Entry 2OQE (X-ray diffraction, 1.60 A resolution); this record covers chains A and B.

== Chain A (and B) ==
Name: Peroxisomal copper amine oxidase
From: Pichia angusta
Notes: EC 1.4.3.6; chain B of this document is another copy of the same molecule, construct and numbering; everything in this record applies to it too
UniProt: P12807 (AMO_PICAN); numbering as in UniProt (aligned over 13-672)
Chain sequence (660 residues; each row starts with the number of its first residue):
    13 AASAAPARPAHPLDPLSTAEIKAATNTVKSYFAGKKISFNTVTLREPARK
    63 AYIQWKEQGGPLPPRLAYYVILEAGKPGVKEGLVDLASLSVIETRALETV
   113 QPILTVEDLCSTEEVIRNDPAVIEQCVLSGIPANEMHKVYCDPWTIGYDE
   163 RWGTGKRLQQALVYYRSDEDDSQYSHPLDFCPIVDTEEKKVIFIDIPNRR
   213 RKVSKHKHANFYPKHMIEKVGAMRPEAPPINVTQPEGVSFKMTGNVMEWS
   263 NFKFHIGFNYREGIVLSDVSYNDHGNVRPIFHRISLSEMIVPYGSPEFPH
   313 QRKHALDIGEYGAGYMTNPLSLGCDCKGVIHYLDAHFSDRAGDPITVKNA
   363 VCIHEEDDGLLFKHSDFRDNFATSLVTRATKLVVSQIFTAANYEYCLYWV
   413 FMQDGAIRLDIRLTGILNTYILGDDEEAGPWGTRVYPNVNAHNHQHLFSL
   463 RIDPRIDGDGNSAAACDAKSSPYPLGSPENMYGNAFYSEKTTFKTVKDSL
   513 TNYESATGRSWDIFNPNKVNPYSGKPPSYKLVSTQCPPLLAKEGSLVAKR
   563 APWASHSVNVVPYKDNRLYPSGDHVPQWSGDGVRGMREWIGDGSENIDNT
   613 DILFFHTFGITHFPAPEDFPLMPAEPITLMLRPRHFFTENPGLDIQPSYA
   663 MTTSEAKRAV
Not modelled in the structure: 13-16 (chain B: 13-15)
Differences from the reference sequence: modified residue (405, 634)
Modified positions: Tyr405 (5-(2-carboxy-2-aminoethyl)-2-hydroxy-1,4-benzoquinone; TPQ); Met634 (methionine sulfoxide; SME)
Cystine bridges: Cys338-Cys364
Bound ions: Cu ion: His456, His458, His624
Small-molecule neighbours:
  - xenon (XE), molecule 1: Leu121, Asp154, Pro155, Trp156, Tyr323, Ala403
  - xenon (XE), molecule 2: Trp156, Ala317, Asp319, Tyr323, Ala402, Ala403, Tyr405
  - xenon (XE), molecule 3: Tyr224, Pro225, Lys226
  - xenon (XE), molecule 4: Ile296, Trp411, Ile419, Arg420, Leu421, Leu641, Leu643
Curated features (UniProtKB/Swiss-Prot):
  - active site: Asp319 (Proton acceptor), Tyr405 (Schiff-base intermediate with substrate)
  - binding site (substrate): Ala317 to Met328, Ala402 to Tyr407
  - binding site (Cu cation): His456, His458, His624
  - binding site (Mn(2+)): Asp465, Asp613, Ile614
  - modified residue: Tyr405 (2',4',5'-topaquinone)
  - glycosylation: Asn243 (N-linked (GlcNAc...) asparagine)
  - mutagenesis: Asp319 (D319E: Strongly reduced activity; D319N: Loss of activity)
From the paper describing this entry:
  - binding site for xenon: Trp156, Pro225, Leu643
  - mutagenesis - L425F: decreased catalytic activity on O2
  - mutagenesis - I622Y, I639F, L643F: unchanged catalytic activity on O2

== How chain A and chain B interact ==
Pairs across the interface (346):
  Val118(A) with Asn382(B)
  Leu121(A) with Phe379(B)
  Cys122(A) with Phe379(B)
  Glu125(A) with Arg380(B), salt bridge
  Tyr152(A) with Arg380(B)
  Cys153(A) with Arg380(B), hydrogen bond (backbone-side chain)
  Asp154(A) with Phe379(B); Arg380(B), salt bridge
  Pro155(A) with Phe379(B)
  Glu162(A) with Tyr494(B), hydrogen bond
  Arg178(A) with Asp378(B), salt bridge; Arg380(B)
  Glu181(A) with Thr665(B); Ser666(B); Lys669(B), salt bridge
  Asp182(A) with Thr664(B); Thr665(B), hydrogen bond (side chain-backbone); Ser666(B), hydrogen bond
  Gln185(A) with Arg380(B)
  Phe223(A) with Leu387(B); Leu655(B), hydrophobic
  Tyr224(A) with Thr385(B); Ser386(B), hydrogen bond (side chain-backbone); Leu387(B), hydrophobic; Met663(B), hydrogen bond (side chain-backbone); Thr664(B)
  Pro225(A) with Pro659(B)
  Met228(A) with Glu651(B); Leu655(B)
  Lys231(A) with Glu651(B), salt bridge
  Val232(A) with His286(B)
  Met235(A) with Leu655(B); Asp656(B); Ile657(B); Gln658(B); Pro659(B)
  Arg236(A) with Ser262(B), hydrogen bond; Asn263(B); Tyr283(B); Pro653(B), hydrogen bond (side chain-backbone); Asp656(B), salt bridge; Ile657(B); Gln658(B), hydrogen bond (backbone-side chain)
  Pro240(A) with Glu248(B); Gly249(B); Val250(B); Ser251(B)
  Pro241(A) with Thr245(B); Gln246(B); Glu248(B)
  Ile242(A) with Val244(B), hydrophobic; Thr245(B); Gln246(B); Glu368(B); Asp369(B); Thr392(B)
  Asn243(A) with Asn243(B); Val244(B); Thr245(B), hydrogen bond (backbone-backbone); Pro247(B)
  Val244(A) with Ile242(B), hydrophobic; Asn243(B)
  Thr245(A) with Pro241(B); Ile242(B); Asn243(B), hydrogen bond (backbone-backbone)
  Gln246(A) with Pro241(B); Ile242(B)
  Pro247(A) with Asn243(B)
  Glu248(A) with Pro240(B); Pro241(B)
  Gly249(A) with Pro240(B)
  Val250(A) with Pro240(B)
  Ser251(A) with Pro240(B)
  Ser262(A) with Arg236(B), hydrogen bond
  Asn263(A) with Arg236(B)
  Tyr283(A) with Arg236(B)
  His286(A) with Val232(B)
  Pro304(A) with Phe498(B)
  Tyr305(A) with Asn496(B), hydrogen bond (backbone-side chain)
  Gly306(A) with Asn496(B); Ala497(B); Phe498(B), hydrogen bond (backbone-backbone)
  Ser307(A) with Asn496(B), hydrogen bond (backbone-side chain)
  Pro308(A) with Glu491(B); Asn496(B); Ala497(B), hydrophobic
  Phe310(A) with Tyr494(B)
  Gln313(A) with Tyr494(B)
  Met328(A) with Phe383(B)
  Thr329(A) with Phe383(B)
  Asn330(A) with Lys375(B), hydrogen bond; Phe383(B)
  Cys336(A) with Arg390(B), hydrogen bond (backbone-side chain); Ser660(B); Tyr661(B), hydrophobic
  Asp337(A) with Leu372(B); Lys375(B), salt bridge; Val388(B); Arg390(B), hydrogen bond (backbone-side chain)
  Cys338(A) with Arg390(B)
  Lys339(A) with Asp369(B), salt bridge; Arg390(B)
  Glu368(A) with Ile242(B)
  Asp369(A) with Ile242(B); Val244(B); Lys339(B), salt bridge
  Asp370(A) with Arg424(B), salt bridge
  Gly371(A) with Arg424(B)
  Leu372(A) with Asp337(B); Ile399(B), hydrophobic; Arg424(B), hydrogen bond (backbone-side chain); Ala636(B)
  Leu373(A) with Pro635(B); Ala636(B), hydrogen bond (backbone-backbone)
  Phe374(A) with Thr426(B); Leu633(B), hydrophobic; Met634(B)
  Lys375(A) with Asn330(B); Asp337(B), salt bridge; Ile399(B); Glu406(B); Thr426(B), hydrogen bond (backbone-side chain); Gly427(B), hydrogen bond (backbone-backbone); Leu633(B)
  His376(A) with Ala403(B); Asn404(B), hydrogen bond (side chain-backbone); Glu406(B), salt bridge; Ile428(B); Leu633(B)
  Ser377(A) with Thr401(B); Glu406(B), hydrogen bond (backbone-side chain)
  Asp378(A) with Arg178(B), salt bridge
  Phe379(A) with Leu121(B); Cys122(B); Asp154(B); Pro155(B)
  Arg380(A) with Glu125(B), salt bridge; Tyr152(B); Cys153(B), hydrogen bond (side chain-backbone); Asp154(B), salt bridge; Arg178(B); Gln185(B)
  Asn382(A) with Val118(B)
  Phe383(A) with Met328(B); Thr329(B); Asn330(B); Pro331(B); Thr401(B)
  Thr385(A) with Tyr224(B)
  Ser386(A) with Tyr224(B), hydrogen bond (backbone-side chain)
  Leu387(A) with Phe223(B); Tyr224(B), hydrophobic
  Val388(A) with Asp337(B)
  Arg390(A) with Cys336(B), hydrogen bond (side chain-backbone); Asp337(B), hydrogen bond (side chain-backbone); Lys339(B)
  Thr392(A) with Ile242(B)
  Ile399(A) with Leu372(B), hydrophobic; Lys375(B)
  Thr401(A) with Ser377(B); Phe383(B)
  Ala403(A) with His376(B)
  Asn404(A) with His376(B)
  Glu406(A) with Lys375(B); His376(B), salt bridge; Ser377(B), hydrogen bond (side chain-backbone)
  Asp416(A) with Pro635(B)
  Arg424(A) with Asp370(B), salt bridge; Gly371(B); Leu372(B), hydrogen bond (side chain-backbone)
  Thr426(A) with Phe374(B); Lys375(B), hydrogen bond (side chain-backbone)
  Gly427(A) with Lys375(B), hydrogen bond (backbone-backbone)
  Ile428(A) with His376(B)
  Pro442(A) with Tyr499(B)
  Trp443(A) with Ser483(B); Ala497(B), hydrophobic; Phe498(B)
  Thr445(A) with Ser535(B); His647(B)
  Arg446(A) with Pro533(B), hydrogen bond (side chain-backbone); Tyr534(B), hydrogen bond (side chain-backbone); Ser535(B), hydrogen bond (backbone-backbone)
  Val447(A) with Tyr534(B)
  Tyr448(A) with Tyr534(B)
  Pro449(A) with Tyr534(B)
  Asn455(A) with Phe498(B), hydrogen bond (side chain-backbone); Tyr499(B)
  His456(A) with Phe498(B)
  Gln457(A) with Phe498(B)
  Ala480(A) with Leu552(B), hydrophobic; Phe625(B), hydrophobic
  Ser482(A) with Leu552(B), hydrogen bond (side chain-backbone)
  Ser483(A) with Trp443(B); Lys554(B), hydrogen bond (backbone-side chain)
  Tyr485(A) with Lys554(B)
  Leu487(A) with Glu555(B); Gly556(B); Ser557(B)
  Glu491(A) with Pro308(B)
  Asn492(A) with Lys554(B)
  Tyr494(A) with Glu162(B), hydrogen bond; Phe310(B); Gln313(B); Ser557(B); Leu558(B)
  Gly495(A) with Ala553(B); Lys554(B), hydrogen bond (backbone-backbone)
  Asn496(A) with Tyr305(B), hydrogen bond (side chain-backbone); Gly306(B); Ser307(B), hydrogen bond (side chain-backbone); Pro308(B)
  Ala497(A) with Gly306(B); Pro308(B), hydrophobic; Trp443(B), hydrophobic
  Phe498(A) with Pro304(B); Gly306(B), hydrogen bond (backbone-backbone); Trp443(B); Asn455(B), hydrogen bond (backbone-side chain); His456(B); Gln457(B); Leu552(B), hydrophobic; Thr623(B); Phe625(B), hydrophobic
  Tyr499(A) with Pro442(B); Asn455(B); Phe625(B)
  Ser500(A) with Phe625(B)
  Tyr515(A) with Ser517(B)
  Glu516(A) with Ser517(B)
  Ser517(A) with Tyr515(B); Glu516(B); Ser517(B), hydrogen bond (backbone-side chain); Pro550(B)
  Ala518(A) with Pro550(B)
  Asn532(A) with Pro628(B)
  Pro533(A) with Arg446(B), hydrogen bond (backbone-side chain)
  Tyr534(A) with Arg446(B), hydrogen bond (backbone-side chain); Val447(B); Tyr448(B); Pro449(B)
  Ser535(A) with Thr445(B); Arg446(B), hydrogen bond (backbone-backbone); Pro628(B)
  Thr546(A) with Thr546(B), hydrogen bond
  Pro550(A) with Ser517(B); Ala518(B)
  Leu552(A) with Ala480(B), hydrophobic; Ser482(B), hydrogen bond (backbone-side chain); Phe498(B), hydrophobic
  Ala553(A) with Gly495(B)
  Lys554(A) with Ser483(B), hydrogen bond (side chain-backbone); Tyr485(B); Asn492(B); Gly495(B), hydrogen bond (backbone-backbone)
  Glu555(A) with Leu487(B)
  Gly556(A) with Leu487(B)
  Ser557(A) with Leu487(B); Tyr494(B)
  Leu558(A) with Tyr494(B)
  Thr623(A) with Phe498(B)
  Phe625(A) with Ala480(B), hydrophobic; Phe498(B), hydrophobic; Tyr499(B); Ser500(B); Arg646(B), hydrogen bond (backbone-side chain)
  Pro626(A) with Arg646(B)
  Ala627(A) with Arg646(B); His647(B)
  Pro628(A) with Asn532(B); Ser535(B); His647(B); Phe649(B); Thr650(B); Glu651(B); Asn652(B)
  Glu629(A) with Pro645(B); Arg646(B); His647(B), hydrogen bond (side chain-backbone); Phe648(B), hydrogen bond (side chain-backbone); Phe649(B), hydrogen bond (side chain-backbone); Asn652(B), hydrogen bond (backbone-backbone)
  Asp630(A) with Arg646(B), salt bridge
  Phe631(A) with Glu651(B); Asn652(B), hydrogen bond (backbone-backbone)
  Pro632(A) with Glu651(B); Leu655(B)
  Leu633(A) with Phe374(B), hydrophobic; Lys375(B); His376(B); Asn652(B), hydrogen bond (backbone-side chain)
  Met634(A) with Phe374(B)
  Pro635(A) with Leu373(B); Asp416(B); Asn652(B)
  Ala636(A) with Leu372(B); Leu373(B), hydrogen bond (backbone-backbone)
  Arg644(A) with Glu637(B), salt bridge
  Pro645(A) with Glu629(B)
  Arg646(A) with Phe625(B), hydrogen bond (side chain-backbone); Pro626(B); Ala627(B); Glu629(B); Asp630(B), salt bridge
  His647(A) with Thr445(B); Ala627(B); Pro628(B); Glu629(B), hydrogen bond (backbone-side chain)
  Phe648(A) with Glu629(B), hydrogen bond (backbone-side chain)
  Phe649(A) with Pro628(B); Glu629(B), hydrogen bond (backbone-side chain)
  Thr650(A) with Pro628(B)
  Glu651(A) with Met228(B); Lys231(B), salt bridge; Pro628(B); Phe631(B); Pro632(B)
  Asn652(A) with Pro628(B); Glu629(B), hydrogen bond (backbone-backbone); Phe631(B), hydrogen bond (backbone-backbone); Leu633(B), hydrogen bond (side chain-backbone); Pro635(B)
  Pro653(A) with Arg236(B), hydrogen bond (backbone-side chain)
  Leu655(A) with Phe223(B), hydrophobic; Met228(B); Met235(B); Pro632(B)
  Asp656(A) with Met235(B); Arg236(B), salt bridge
  Ile657(A) with Met235(B); Arg236(B)
  Gln658(A) with Met235(B); Arg236(B), hydrogen bond (side chain-backbone); Glu238(B)
  Pro659(A) with Pro225(B); Met235(B)
  Ser660(A) with Cys336(B)
  Tyr661(A) with Cys336(B), hydrophobic
  Met663(A) with Tyr224(B), hydrogen bond (backbone-side chain)
  Thr664(A) with Asp182(B); Tyr224(B)
  Thr665(A) with Glu181(B); Asp182(B), hydrogen bond (backbone-side chain)
  Ser666(A) with Glu181(B); Asp182(B), hydrogen bond
  Lys669(A) with Glu181(B), salt bridge
Also at the interface, not in a pair above, chain A (175 interface residues in all): Lys226, Ala234, Glu238, Ala239, Pro331, Leu332, Ser333, Glu367, Cys408, Tyr410, Gln415, Lys481, Pro484, His624, Glu637, Gly654, Ala662
Also at the interface, not in a pair above, chain B (175 interface residues in all): Lys226, Ala234, Pro237, Ala239, Leu332, Cys338, Glu367, Cys408, Tyr410, Gln415, Lys481, Pro484, His624, Arg644, Gly654, Ala662

== In short ==
The chain A/chain B interface involves 175 residues from each chain, with 72 hydrogen bonds and 23 salt
bridges. Among the polar pairs are Glu125(A)-Arg380(B), Asp154(A)-Arg380(B) and Arg178(A)-Asp378(B). The paper
reports a binding site for xenon at Trp156(A), Pro225(A) and Leu643(A); L425F of chain A reduces catalytic
activity on O2; 4 substitutions were tested in all.
Both chains are Peroxisomal copper amine oxidase (Pichia angusta). Entry 2OQE (Crystal Structure of Hansenula
polymorpha amine oxidase in complex with Xe to 1.6 Angstroms) was determined by X-ray diffraction (same
publication as 2OOV).
